PDB entry 7ZO2 | X-ray diffraction, 1.49 A resolution | chain A

[Chain A]
Name: Metallo-beta-lactamase L1
From: Stenotrophomonas maltophilia
Notes: EC 3.5.2.6
UniProt: P52700 (BLA1_STEMA); residues 1-269 here correspond to UniProt positions 22-290 (UniProt number = residue number + 21)
Chain sequence (271 residues; each row starts with the number of its first residue; numbers below 1 keep their minus sign (Gly-1 is residue -1)):
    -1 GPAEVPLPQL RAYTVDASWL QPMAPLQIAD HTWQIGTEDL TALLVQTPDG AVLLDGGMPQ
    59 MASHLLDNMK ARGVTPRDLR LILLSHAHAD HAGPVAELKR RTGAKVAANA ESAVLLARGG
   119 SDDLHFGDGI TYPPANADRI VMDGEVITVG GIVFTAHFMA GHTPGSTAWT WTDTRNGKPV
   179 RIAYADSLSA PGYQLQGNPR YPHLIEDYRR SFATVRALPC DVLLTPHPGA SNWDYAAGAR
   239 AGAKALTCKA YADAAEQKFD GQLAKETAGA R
Not modelled in the structure: -1 to 2, 268-269
Construct notes: expression tag (-1 to 0)
Curated features (UniProtKB/Swiss-Prot):
  - binding site (Zn(2+)): His84, His86, Asp88, His89, His160, His225
  - binding site (substrate): Asp184
Cystine bridges: Cys218-Cys246
Metal / ion sites: Zn2+ site 1: His84, His86, His160 (together with Hydrolyzed Doripenem); Zn2+ site 2: Asp88, His89, His225 (together with Hydrolyzed Doripenem)
Residues lining bound ligands: Hydrolyzed Doripenem (DQM; (2S,3R,4S)-2-[(2S,3R)-1,3-bis(oxidanyl)-1-oxidanylidene-butan-2-yl]-3-methyl-4-[(3S,5S)-5-[(sulfamoylamino)methyl]pyrrolidin-3-yl]sulfanyl-3,4-dihydro-2H-pyrrole-5-carboxylic acid): Tyr11, Trp17, His84, His86, Asp88, His89, Phe124, Ile128, His160, Ser185, Ser187, Pro189, His225, Gly227, Ala228

[Overview]
Chain A binds Hydrolyzed Doripenem. His84, His86 and His160 form the Zn2+ site 1. The Zn2+ site 2 is built by
Asp88, His89 and His225. UniProt lists 6 Zn2+-binding residues and substrate-binding residue Asp184.
Chain A is Metallo-beta-lactamase L1 (Stenotrophomonas maltophilia); the structure, L1 metallo-beta-lactamase
complex with hydrolysed doripenem, was determined by X-ray diffraction (same publication as 7ZO3, 7ZO4, 7ZO5,
7ZO6 and 7ZO7).
